3ALU - chains A and C of the 4 polymer chains in the assembly; structure by X-ray diffraction, 1.65 A resolution.

# Chain A (and C)
Name: Lectin CEL-IV, C-type
From: Cucumaria echinata
Notes: chain C of this document is another copy of the same molecule, construct and numbering; everything in this record applies to it too
Reference sequence: Q7M4F9 (Q7M4F9_CUCEC); numbering as in UniProt (aligned over 1-157)
Chain sequence (157 residues; row label = number of the first residue in the row):
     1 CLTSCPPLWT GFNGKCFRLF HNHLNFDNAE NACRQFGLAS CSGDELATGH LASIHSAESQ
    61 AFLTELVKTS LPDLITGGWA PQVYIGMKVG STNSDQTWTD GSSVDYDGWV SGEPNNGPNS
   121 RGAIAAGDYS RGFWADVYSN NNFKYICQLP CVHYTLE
Cystine bridges: Cys5-Cys16, Cys33-Cys147
Metal / ion sites: Ca2+: Glu113, Asn115, Asn116, Asp136 (together with alpha-D-galactopyranose)
What the authors report for this chain:
  - self-association interface (contacts with another copy of this molecule); pairs are residue here / residue on that copy: Cys1-Cys1 (disulfide), Cys41-Cys151 (disulfide), Leu38, Val152
  - Ca2+ coordination: Glu113, Asn115, Asn116, Asp136
  - binding site for alpha-D-galactopyranose: Trp79, Gln82, Glu113, Asn115
  - binding site for alpha-D-glucopyranose: Trp79
  - binding site for beta-D-fructofuranose: Tyr129
  - mutagenesis - W79H: decreased binding to GalNAc-Cellulofine

# Chain A / chain C interface
Contacting residue pairs (52; chain A residue first):
  Ser4(A) with Ser4(C), hydrogen bond
  Pro6(A) with Tyr154(C), hydrophobic; Leu156(C), hydrophobic
  Gln35(A) with Thr155(C); Glu157(C)
  Phe36(A) with Thr155(C); Leu156(C), hydrophobic
  Gly37(A) with Tyr154(C); Thr155(C), hydrogen bond (backbone-backbone)
  Leu38(A) with Val152(C), hydrophobic; His153(C); Tyr154(C), hydrophobic; Thr155(C)
  Ala39(A) with Val152(C); His153(C), hydrogen bond (backbone-backbone); Thr155(C)
  Ser40(A) with Cys151(C); His153(C)
  Cys41(A) with Cys151(C), disulfide; Val152(C)
  Ser42(A) with Asp100(C); Gly101(C); Ser102(C)
  Leu46(A) with Leu46(C); Val152(C), hydrophobic
  Asp100(A) with Ser42(C), hydrogen bond (backbone-side chain)
  Gly101(A) with Ser42(C)
  Ser102(A) with Ser42(C)
  Leu149(A) with Tyr154(C), hydrophobic; Leu156(C), hydrophobic
  Pro150(A) with Tyr154(C)
  Cys151(A) with Ser40(C); Cys41(C), disulfide
  Val152(A) with Leu38(C), hydrophobic; Ala39(C); Cys41(C); Leu46(C), hydrophobic
  His153(A) with Leu38(C); Ala39(C), hydrogen bond (backbone-backbone); Ser40(C)
  Tyr154(A) with Pro6(C), hydrophobic; Gly37(C); Leu149(C), hydrophobic; Pro150(C)
  Thr155(A) with Gln35(C); Phe36(C); Gly37(C), hydrogen bond (backbone-backbone); Leu38(C); Ala39(C)
  Leu156(A) with Pro6(C), hydrophobic; Phe36(C), hydrophobic
  Glu157(A) with Gln35(C)
Interface residues without a listed pair, chain A (26 interface residues in all): Cys16, Glu45, Ala47
Interface residues without a listed pair, chain C (26 interface residues in all): Trp9, Cys16, Ala47
Disulfides between the chains: Cys41(A)-Cys151(C), Cys151(A)-Cys41(C)

# Summary
Chain A and chain C each contribute 26 residues to their interface, with 2 disulfide bonds and 6 hydrogen
bonds. Polar contacts include Ser4(A)-Ser4(C), Asp100(A)-Ser42(C) and Gly37(A)-Thr155(C). The paper reports a
binding site for alpha-D-galactopyranose at Trp79(A), Gln82(A) and Glu113(A) among others; W79H of chain A
reduces binding to GalNAc-Cellulofine.
Both chains are Lectin CEL-IV, C-type (Cucumaria echinata). Entry 3ALU (Crystal structure of CEL-IV complexed
with Raffinose) was determined by X-ray diffraction together with 3ALS and 3ALT from the same study.
